Entry 1AHH (X-ray diffraction, 2.30 A resolution); this record covers chains A and B.

Chain A (and B):
Name: 7 alpha-hydroxysteroid dehydrogenase
Source organism: Escherichia coli
Notes: EC 1.1.1.159; chain B of this document is another copy of the same molecule, construct and numbering; everything in this record applies to it too
UniProt: P25529 (HDHA_ECOLI); residue numbers follow UniProt; this construct covers 1-255
Chain sequence (255 residues; row label = number of the first residue in the row):
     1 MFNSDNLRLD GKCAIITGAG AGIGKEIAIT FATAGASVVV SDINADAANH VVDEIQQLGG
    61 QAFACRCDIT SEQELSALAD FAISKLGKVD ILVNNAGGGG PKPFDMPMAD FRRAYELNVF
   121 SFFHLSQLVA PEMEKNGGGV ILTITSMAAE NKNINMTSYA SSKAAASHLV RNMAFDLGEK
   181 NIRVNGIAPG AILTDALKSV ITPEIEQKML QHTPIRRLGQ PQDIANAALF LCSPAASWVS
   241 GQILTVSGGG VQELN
Unresolved in the structure: 254-255
Residues lining bound ligands: NAD (nicotinamide-adenine-dinucleotide): Gly18, Gly20, Ala21, Gly22, Ile23, Gly24, Asp42, Ile43, Asn44, Cys67, Asp68, Ile69, Thr70, Asn95, Ala96, Gly97, Gly98, Leu117, Asn118, Ile144, Thr145, Ser146, Tyr159, Lys163, Pro189, Gly190, Ala191, Ile192, Thr194, Leu197

Interface between chain A and chain B:
Contacting residue pairs (92):
  Glu72(A) - Met108(B)
  Glu72(A) - Arg112(B)  salt bridge
  Phe104(A) - Phe123(B)  hydrophobic
  Phe104(A) - Ser126(B)
  Phe104(A) - Gln127(B)  hydrogen bond (backbone-side chain)
  Phe104(A) - Ala130(B)  hydrophobic
  Phe104(A) - Met173(B)  hydrophobic
  Phe104(A) - Asp176(B)
  Phe104(A) - Leu177(B)  hydrophobic
  Asp105(A) - Gln127(B)
  Met106(A) - Gln127(B)  hydrogen bond (backbone-side chain)
  Met108(A) - Glu72(B)
  Met108(A) - Phe120(B)
  Met108(A) - Phe123(B)  hydrophobic
  Met108(A) - His124(B)
  Met108(A) - Gln127(B)
  Phe111(A) - Val119(B)  hydrophobic
  Phe111(A) - Phe120(B)  hydrophobic
  Phe111(A) - Phe123(B)  hydrophobic
  Arg112(A) - Glu72(B)  salt bridge
  Arg112(A) - Glu116(B)  salt bridge
  Arg112(A) - Phe120(B)
  Tyr115(A) - Tyr115(B)  hydrophobic
  Tyr115(A) - Val119(B)
  Tyr115(A) - Phe120(B)  hydrophobic
  Tyr115(A) - Ala165(B)
  Glu116(A) - Arg112(B)  salt bridge
  Val119(A) - Tyr115(B)
  Phe120(A) - Met108(B)
  Phe120(A) - Phe111(B)  hydrophobic
  Phe120(A) - Arg112(B)
  Phe120(A) - Tyr115(B)  hydrophobic
  Phe123(A) - Phe104(B)
  Phe123(A) - Met106(B)  hydrophobic
  Phe123(A) - Met108(B)  hydrophobic
  Phe123(A) - Phe111(B)  hydrophobic
  Phe123(A) - Thr157(B)
  His124(A) - Met108(B)
  Ser126(A) - Phe104(B)
  Gln127(A) - Phe104(B)  hydrogen bond (side chain-backbone)
  Gln127(A) - Asp105(B)
  Gln127(A) - Met106(B)  hydrogen bond (side chain-backbone)
  Gln127(A) - Met108(B)
  Ala130(A) - Phe104(B)  hydrophobic
  Ala148(A) - His168(B)  hydrogen bond (backbone-side chain)
  Ala149(A) - His168(B)  hydrogen bond (backbone-side chain)
  Glu150(A) - His168(B)
  Asn151(A) - His168(B)  hydrogen bond (backbone-side chain)
  Asn151(A) - Asn172(B)
  Lys152(A) - Arg171(B)
  Lys152(A) - Asn172(B)
  Lys152(A) - Phe175(B)
  Asn153(A) - Asn172(B)  hydrogen bond (backbone-side chain)
  Asn153(A) - Phe175(B)
  Ile154(A) - Phe175(B)
  Ile154(A) - Asp176(B)
  Ile154(A) - Glu179(B)
  Asn155(A) - Asp176(B)  hydrogen bond (backbone-side chain)
  Met156(A) - Asn172(B)
  Thr157(A) - Leu169(B)
  Thr157(A) - Met173(B)
  Thr157(A) - Asp176(B)
  Ala160(A) - His168(B)
  Ala160(A) - Asn172(B)
  Ser161(A) - Ala165(B)
  Ser161(A) - Leu169(B)
  Ala164(A) - His168(B)
  Ala165(A) - Tyr115(B)
  Ala165(A) - Ser161(B)
  Ala165(A) - Ala165(B)  hydrophobic
  His168(A) - Ala148(B)  hydrogen bond (side chain-backbone)
  His168(A) - Ala149(B)  hydrogen bond (side chain-backbone)
  His168(A) - Glu150(B)
  His168(A) - Asn151(B)  hydrogen bond (side chain-backbone)
  His168(A) - Ala160(B)
  His168(A) - Ala164(B)
  Leu169(A) - Thr157(B)
  Arg171(A) - Lys152(B)
  Asn172(A) - Asn151(B)
  Asn172(A) - Lys152(B)
  Asn172(A) - Asn153(B)  hydrogen bond (side chain-backbone)
  Asn172(A) - Met156(B)
  Asn172(A) - Ala160(B)
  Met173(A) - Phe104(B)  hydrophobic
  Phe175(A) - Lys152(B)
  Phe175(A) - Asn153(B)
  Phe175(A) - Ile154(B)
  Asp176(A) - Phe104(B)
  Asp176(A) - Asn155(B)  hydrogen bond (side chain-backbone)
  Asp176(A) - Thr157(B)
  Leu177(A) - Phe104(B)  hydrophobic
  Glu179(A) - Ile154(B)
Other interface residues (no listed pair), chain A (41 interface residues in all): Lys102, Pro103
Other interface residues (no listed pair), chain B (42 interface residues in all): Lys102, Pro103, Lys180

Overview:
41 residues of chain A and 42 residues of chain B are in contact, with 14 hydrogen bonds and 4 salt bridges.
Polar pairs include Glu72(A)-Arg112(B), Arg112(A)-Glu116(B) and Phe104(A)-Gln127(B). Chain A binds NAD.
Both chains are 7 alpha-hydroxysteroid dehydrogenase (Escherichia coli). Entry 1AHH (7 alpha-hydroxysteroid
dehydrogenase complexed with nad+) was determined by X-ray diffraction (same publication as 1FMC and 1AHI).
